7VD6 - chains 16 and 19 of the 11 polymer chains in the assembly; structure by electron microscopy, 2.80 A resolution.

[Chain 16]
Molecule: Fcpb3, Fucoxanthin chlorophyll a/c-binding protein
Source organism: Chaetoceros gracilis
Chain sequence (210 residues; row label = number of the first residue in the row):
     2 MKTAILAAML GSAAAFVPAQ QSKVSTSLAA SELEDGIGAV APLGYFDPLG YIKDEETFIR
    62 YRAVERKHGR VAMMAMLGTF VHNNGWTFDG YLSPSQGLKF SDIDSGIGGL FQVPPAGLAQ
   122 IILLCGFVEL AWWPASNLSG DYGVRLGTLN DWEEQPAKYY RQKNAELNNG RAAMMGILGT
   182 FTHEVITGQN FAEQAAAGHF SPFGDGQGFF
Disordered / not traced: 2-32
Ion coordination: chlorophyll a Mg site 1 near E66 (its only coordinating residue here); Chlorophyll c1 Mg site 1 near Q121 (its only coordinating residue here); Chlorophyll c1 Mg site 2 near E130 (its only coordinating residue here); chlorophyll a Mg site 2 near E167 (its only coordinating residue here); Chlorophyll c1 Mg site 3 near N170 (its only coordinating residue here)
Small-molecule neighbours:
  - Fucoxanthin (A86; (3S,3'S,5R,5'R,6S,6'R,8'R)-3,5'-dihydroxy-8-oxo-6',7'-didehydro-5,5',6,6',7,8-hexahydro-5,6-epoxy-beta,beta-caroten-3'- yl acetate), molecule 1: F47, P49, L50, Y52, H69, V72, A73, A76, T80, H83, G107, I108, G110, L111, M175, M176, I178, L179, F182
  - Fucoxanthin (A86), molecule 2: Y62, L111, F112, P116, L119, A120, I123
  - Fucoxanthin (A86), molecule 3: K68, R71, V72, M75, Y92, L93, P95, F101, I122, C126, V129, E130, W134
  - Fucoxanthin (A86), molecule 4: F81, N84, N85, L150, R162, F192, A193
  - Fucoxanthin (A86), molecule 5: R146, L147, L150
  - Fucoxanthin (A86), molecule 6: A193, A196, A197
  - Fucoxanthin / Chlorophyll c1: M74, M75, M77, L78, F81, W133, W134, V145, L147, N170, A173, A174, G177, G180, T181, H184, F192, F201
  - chlorophyll a (CLA), molecule 1: G39, A40, L44, G45, Y46, F47, D48, Y52, I53, F59, Y62, R63, V65, E66, H69, R172, M175, M176, L179
  - chlorophyll a (CLA), molecule 2: V41, A42, P43, R162, N165, A166, N169, N170, A173
  - chlorophyll a (CLA), molecule 3: R71, M74, M75, L78, W134, G141, D142, Y143, G144, V145, R146, L147, N151, W153, Q163, K164, A166, E167, N170
  - chlorophyll a (CLA), molecule 4: M75, A76, L78, G79, V82, H83, W87, T88, F89, L93, F101, I104, D105, G110, L111, V114, I122
  - chlorophyll a (CLA), molecule 5: L125, F128, V129, A132, W133, W134, Y143
  - chlorophyll a (CLA), molecule 6: Q156, A158, K159
  - chlorophyll a (CLA), molecule 7: M176, G177, L179, G180, T183, H184, I187, T188, Q195, H200, F201, S202, P203, F204
  - Diadinoxanthin (DD6; (3S,3'R,5R,6S,7cis)-7',8'-didehydro-5,6-dihydro-5,6-epoxy-beta,beta-carotene-3,3'-diol): V41, P43, L44, N169, R172, A173, M176, I187, F210
  - Chlorophyll c1 (KC1), molecule 1: R61, Y62, V65, H69, L179
  - Chlorophyll c1 (KC1), molecule 2: R61, A64, V65, K68, H69, V72, I123, C126, G127, E130, L131, A136, S137, L139
  - Chlorophyll c1 (KC1), molecule 3: L78, F81, R162, Q163, A166, N170, A173
  - Chlorophyll c1 (KC1), molecule 4: L93, S94, P95, S96, Q97, V114, P115, A117, G118, Q121, I122, L125
  - dodecyl-alpha-D-maltoside (LMU): G199, S202, F204
From the paper describing this entry:
  - binding site for chlorophyll a: E66, H83, F128, W133, E167, H184, F211
  - binding site for Chlorophyll c1: H69, Q121, E130, N170

[Chain 19]
Molecule: Fcpb5, Fucoxanthin chlorophyll a/c-binding protein
Source organism: Chaetoceros gracilis
Chain sequence (271 residues; each row starts with the number of its first residue):
     1 MKLALAALLA TSAAAFQAPT MTFSLGKKAA AKKAVKAPAP SGASPSADAW ANSIESKALP
    61 FARAPATLDG TMLGDFGFDP LGFSTVPVGP WFTGIEGRNG QIGNLNWYRE AELIHGRIAQ
   121 VAVVGFIAPG LFGTLPGNEW TGVDAYSNLN PLEAFSQVPG LAILQIFLFM SYLEVRRINI
   181 IKEEGENYMP GDLRIGQGEG RWNPFGLDYS PEAYEEKRLQ ELKHCRLAMI GVFGLWAQAQ
   241 ASGVGVTEQI GAALTTPDYY AKAGYFLPEG I
Disordered / not traced: 1-41, 262-271
Ion coordination: chlorophyll a Mg (6 sites), coordinated by A58, E112, Q165, E174, E221, Q238
Small-molecule neighbours:
  - Fucoxanthin (A86; (3S,3'S,5R,5'R,6S,6'R,8'R)-3,5'-dihydroxy-8-oxo-6',7'-didehydro-5,5',6,6',7,8-hexahydro-5,6-epoxy-beta,beta-caroten-3'- yl acetate), molecule 1: I114, R117, I118, L135, P136, G137, N138, T141, Y146, I166, F169, M170, L173, E174, L193
  - Fucoxanthin (A86), molecule 2: Q120, V121, V123, V124, I127, I195, G196, W202, N203, P204, F205, L207, H224, L227, A228, G231, G234, L235, Q238, V246, I250
  - chlorophyll a (CLA), molecule 1: K57, A58, L59, P60, F61, F76, F78
  - chlorophyll a (CLA), molecule 2: L68, M72, L73, G74, D75, F76, G77, F78, D79, F83, S84, Y108, R109, A111, E112, H115, R226, M229, I230, F233
  - chlorophyll a (CLA), molecule 3: F83, W91, Y108, A111, H115, F233
  - chlorophyll a (CLA), molecule 4: W91, F92, W107, E110, A111, I114, H115, I118, F167, M170, S171, E174, R177, I178
  - chlorophyll a (CLA), molecule 5: R117, Q120, V121, V124, M189, G191, D192, L193, R194, I195, G196, R201, L207, Y209, Y214, K217, R218, Q220, E221, H224
  - chlorophyll a (CLA), molecule 6: I118, V121, A122, V124, G125, A128, P129, G133, T134, L135, Y146, N148, A154, F155, V158, I166, F169, M170, L173
  - chlorophyll a (CLA), molecule 7: N138, W140, T141, Y146, P159, L161, A162, Q165, I166, F169
  - chlorophyll a (CLA), molecule 8: E216, L219, Q220, K223, H224, L227
  - chlorophyll a (CLA), molecule 9: I230, F233, G234, A237, Q238, A241, S242, Q249
  - Diadinoxanthin (DD6; (3S,3'R,5R,6S,7cis)-7',8'-didehydro-5,6-dihydro-5,6-epoxy-beta,beta-carotene-3,3'-diol): F78, D79, P80, L81, G82, F83, H115, I118, A119, A122, G125, F126, P151, L152, F155, M229, I230, V232
  - Chlorophyll c1 (KC1): K217, Q220, H224, L227
  - dodecyl-alpha-D-maltoside (LMU): N150, L152, E153, F155, S156, I163, I166, F167, M170, A239, Q240
From the paper describing this entry:
  - binding site for chlorophyll a: E112, H115, Q165, E174, E221, Q238
  - binding site for Chlorophyll c1: H224

[How chain 16 and chain 19 interact]
Pairs across the interface (31):
  A42(16) with R98(19)
  P43(16) with V88(19)
  L44(16) with Y108(19)
  Y46(16) with S44(19); V86(19)
  F47(16) with F83(19), hydrophobic; V86(19), hydrophobic
  D48(16) with S44(19), hydrogen bond; S46(19)
  P49(16) with W50(19), hydrogen bond (backbone-side chain); L81(19); G82(19); T85(19); V86(19), hydrophobic
  L50(16) with W50(19); P80(19); L81(19)
  G51(16) with A47(19); W50(19)
  I53(16) with G42(19); A43(19); S44(19), hydrogen bond (backbone-backbone); A47(19)
  D55(16) with G42(19)
  E56(16) with G42(19)
  S202(16) with Q240(19), hydrogen bond
  F204(16) with W236(19), hydrophobic; A237(19), hydrophobic; Q240(19); A241(19)
  G205(16) with A241(19)
Also at the interface, not in a pair above, chain 16 (17 interface residues in all): L34, K54
Also at the interface, not in a pair above, chain 19 (21 interface residues in all): P45, N99
The authors on this interface:
  - residue pairs: S202(16)-Q240(19)
  - interface residues, chain 16: L44(16), F47(16), D48(16), L50(16)
  - interface residues, chain 19: S44(19), L81(19), F83(19), V86(19), V88(19)

[Summary]
17 residues of chain 16 and 21 residues of chain 19 are in contact, with 4 hydrogen bonds. Polar contacts
include D48(16)-S44(19), P49(16)-W50(19) and S202(16)-Q240(19). The authors report a contact between S202(16)
and Q240(19). From the paper: a binding site for chlorophyll a at E66(16), H83(16) and E112(19) among others;
a binding site for Chlorophyll c1 at H69(16), Q121(16) and H224(19) among others.
Here chain 16 is Fcpb3, Fucoxanthin chlorophyll a/c-binding protein and chain 19 is Fcpb5, Fucoxanthin
chlorophyll a/c-binding protein, both from Chaetoceros gracilis. Entry 7VD6 (Structure of S1M1-type FCPII
complex from diatom) was determined by electron microscopy.
